6K3F - chains A and U of the 12 polymer chains in the assembly; structure by X-ray diffraction, 2.30 A resolution.

Chain A:
Protein: Beta-arrestin-2
Source organism: Rattus norvegicus
Reference sequence: P29067 (ARRB2_RAT); numbering as in UniProt (aligned over 1-356)
Sequence (377 residues; row label = number of the first residue in the row; numbers below 1 keep their minus sign (Met-20 is residue -20)):
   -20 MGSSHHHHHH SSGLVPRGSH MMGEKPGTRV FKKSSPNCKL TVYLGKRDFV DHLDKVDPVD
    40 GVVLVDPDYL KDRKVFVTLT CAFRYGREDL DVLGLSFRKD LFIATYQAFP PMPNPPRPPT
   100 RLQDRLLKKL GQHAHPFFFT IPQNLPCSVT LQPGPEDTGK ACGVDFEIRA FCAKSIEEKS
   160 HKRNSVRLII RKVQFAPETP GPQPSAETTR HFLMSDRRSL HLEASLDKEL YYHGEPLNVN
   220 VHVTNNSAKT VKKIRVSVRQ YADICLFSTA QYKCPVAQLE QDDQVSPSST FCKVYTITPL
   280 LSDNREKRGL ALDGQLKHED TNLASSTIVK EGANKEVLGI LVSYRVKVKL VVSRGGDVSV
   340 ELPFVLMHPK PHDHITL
Not modelled in the structure: -20 to 7, 351-356
Sequence notes: expression tag (-20 to 0)
Curated features (UniProtKB/Swiss-Prot):
  - modified residue: Tyr48 (Phosphotyrosine), Pro176 (Hydroxyproline), Pro181 (Hydroxyproline)
  - mutagenesis: Lys11 to Lys12 (Transient ubiquitination; no stable endocytic complexes with AGTR1; impaired in scaffolding-activated ERK1/2), Lys18 (K18R: Promotes agonist-stimulated down-regulation of CHRM2 and CHRM1; no effect on internalization of CHRM2; when associated with R-107, R-108, R-207 and R-296), Val54 (V54A: Inhibits internalization of EDNRA and EDNRB), Lys107 (K107R: Promotes agonist-stimulated down-regulation of CHRM2 and CHRM1; no effect on internalization of CHRM2; when associated with R-18, R-108, R-207 and R-296), Lys108 (K108R: Promotes agonist-stimulated down-regulation of CHRM2 and CHRM1; no effect on internalization of CHRM2; when associated with R-18, R-107, R-207 and R-296), Ser198 (S198P: Greatly reduces interaction with MAPK10), Lys207 (K207R: Promotes agonist-stimulated down-regulation of CHRM2 and CHRM1; no effect on internalization of CHRM2; when associated with R-18, R-107, R-108 and R-296), Lys296 (K296R: Promotes agonist-stimulated down-regulation of CHRM2 and CHRM1; no effect on internalization of CHRM2; when associated with R-18, R-107, R-108 and R-207)
Reported in the primary citation:
  - conformationally variable residues (loop rearrangement): Thr119 to Gly133, Asn283 to Leu291, Asp292 to Asn301, Ser305 to Leu317

Chain U:
Protein: Peptide from Atypical chemokine receptor 3
Reference sequence: P25106 (ACKR3_HUMAN); residue numbers follow UniProt; this construct covers 331-345
Sequence (15 residues; each row starts with the number of its first residue):
   331 IFKYSAKTGL TKLID
Not modelled in the structure: 331-332
Modified residues: Ser335 (phosphoserine; SEP); Thr338 (phosphothreonine; TPO); Thr341 (phosphothreonine; TPO)
Reported in the primary citation:
  - post-translational modification sites: Ser335, Thr338, Thr341

Chain A / chain U interface:
Pairs across the interface (21; chain A residue first):
  Arg8(A) - Asp345(U)
  Val9(A) - Asp345(U)
  Phe10(A) - Ile344(U)  hydrophobic
  Lys12(A) - Thr341(U)
  Arg26(A) - Thr341(U)
  Arg26(A) - Ile344(U)
  Glu67(A) - Tyr334(U)  hydrogen bond (backbone-side chain)
  Asp68(A) - Tyr334(U)  hydrogen bond
  Asp68(A) - Lys337(U)  salt bridge
  Val71(A) - Lys333(U)
  Val71(A) - Tyr334(U)
  Phe76(A) - Tyr334(U)  hydrophobic
  Arg148(A) - Ser335(U)
  Lys161(A) - Ala336(U)
  Arg166(A) - Thr338(U)
  Arg166(A) - Gly339(U)
  Arg166(A) - Leu340(U)
  Leu167(A) - Thr341(U)
  Ile168(A) - Thr341(U)
  Lys296(A) - Thr341(U)
  Lys296(A) - Lys342(U)
Other interface residues (no listed pair), chain U (13 interface residues in all): Leu343
The authors on this interface:
  - pairs named by the authors: Arg26(A)-Thr341(U), Arg148(A)-Ser335(U), Arg166(A)-Thr338(U)

In short:
Chain A and chain U form an interface of 15 and 13 residues respectively, with 2 hydrogen bonds and 1 salt
bridge. Polar pairs include Asp68(A)-Lys337(U), Glu67(A)-Tyr334(U) and Asp68(A)-Tyr334(U). The authors report
contacts between Arg26(A) and Thr341(U), Arg148(A) and Ser335(U) and Arg166(A) and Thr338(U). From the paper:
modification sites Ser335(U), Thr338(U) and Thr341(U); conformational variability at Thr119(A), Asn283(A) and
Asp292(A) among others.
Chain A is Beta-arrestin-2 (Rattus norvegicus) and chain U is Peptide from Atypical chemokine receptor 3; the
structure, Crystal Structure of beta-Arrestin 2 in Complex with CXCR7 Phosphopeptide, was determined by X-ray
diffraction.
